PDB entry 5S5X | X-ray diffraction, 2.32 A resolution | chains C and D of the 6 polymer chains in the assembly

[Chain C]
Molecule: Tubulin alpha-1B chain
Organism: Bos taurus
Reference sequence: P81947 (TBA1B_BOVIN); residues 1-451 here = UniProt positions 1-451
Amino-acid sequence (451 residues; numbered 1 to 451; the number before each row is that of its first residue):
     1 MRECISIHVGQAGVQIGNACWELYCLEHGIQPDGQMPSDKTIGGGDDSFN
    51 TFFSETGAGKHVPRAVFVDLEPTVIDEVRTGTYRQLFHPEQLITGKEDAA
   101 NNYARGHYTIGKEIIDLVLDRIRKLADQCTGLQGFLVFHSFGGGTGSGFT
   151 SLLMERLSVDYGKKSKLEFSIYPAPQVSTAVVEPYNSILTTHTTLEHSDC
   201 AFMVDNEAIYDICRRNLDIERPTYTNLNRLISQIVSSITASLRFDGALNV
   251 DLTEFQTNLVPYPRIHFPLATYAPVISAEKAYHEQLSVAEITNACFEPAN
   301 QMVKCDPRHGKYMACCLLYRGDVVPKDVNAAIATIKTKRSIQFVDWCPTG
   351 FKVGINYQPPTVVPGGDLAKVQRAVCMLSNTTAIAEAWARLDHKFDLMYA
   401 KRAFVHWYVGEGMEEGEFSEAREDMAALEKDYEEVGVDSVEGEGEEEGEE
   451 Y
Disordered / not traced: 441-451
Ion coordination: Ca2+ site 1: D39, T41, G44, E55; Ca2+ site 2: E284 (shared with 1 residue of chain B)
Small-molecule neighbours:
  - GTP (guanosine-5'-triphosphate): G10, Q11, A12, Q15, I16, D69, D98, A99, A100, N101, S140, G142, G143, G144, T145, G146, I171, P173, V177, S178, T179, E183, N206, Y224, L227, N228, I231
  - S9S (N-[2-(4-fluorophenyl)ethyl]methanesulfonamide): F351, K352, V353

[Chain D]
Molecule: Tubulin beta-2B chain
Organism: Bos taurus
Reference sequence: Q6B856 (TBB2B_BOVIN); the author numbering skips numbers that UniProt does not, so the offset changes along the chain: 1-42 = UniProt 1-42; 45-360 = UniProt 43-358; 369-455 = UniProt 359-445
Amino-acid sequence (445 residues; row label = number of the first residue in the row; note: 10 numbers in that range are skipped by the numbering (no residue carries them; nothing is unmodelled there)):
     1 MREIVHIQAGQCGNQIGAKFWEVISDEHGIDPTGSYHGDSDL
    45 QLERINVYYNEATGNKYVPRAILVDLEPGTMDSVRSGPFGQIFRPDNFVF
    95 GQSGAGNNWAKGHYTEGAELVDSVLDVVRKESESCDCLQGFQLTHSLGGG
   145 TGSGMGTLLISKIREEYPDRIMNTFSVMPSPKVSDTVVEPYNATLSVHQL
   195 VENTDETYCIDNEALYDICFRTLKLTTPTYGDLNHLVSATMSGVTTCLRF
   245 PGQLNADLRKLAVNMVPFPRLHFFMPGFAPLTSRGSQQYRALTVPELTQQ
   295 MFDSKNMMAACDPRHGRYLTVAAIFRGRMSMKEVDEQMLNVQNKNSSYFV
   345 EWIPNNVKTAVCDIPP
   369 RGLKMSATFIGNSTAIQELFKRISEQFTAMFRRKAFLHWYTGEGMDEMEF
   419 TEAESNMNDLVSEYQQYQDATADEQGEFEEEEGEDEA
Disordered / not traced: 281-283, 442-455
Ion coordination: Mg2+: Q11 (together with GDP)
Small-molecule neighbours: GDP (guanosine-5'-diphosphate): G10, Q11, C12, Q15, I16, A99, N101, S140, G142, G143, G144, T145, G146, V171, P173, V177, S178, E183, N206, L209, Y224, L227, N228, V231
Curated features (UniProtKB/Swiss-Prot):
  - motif: M1 to I4 (MREI motif)
  - binding site (GTP): Q11, E71, S140, G144, T145, G146, N206, N228
  - binding site (Mg(2+)): E71
  - modified residue: S40 (Phosphoserine), T57 (Phosphothreonine), K60 (N6-acetyllysine), S174 (Phosphoserine), T287 (Phosphothreonine), T292 (Phosphothreonine), R320 (Omega-N-methylarginine), E448 (5-glutamyl polyglutamate)
  - cross-link (Glycyl lysine isopeptide (Lys-Gly)): K60 (interchain with G-Cter in ubiquitin), K326 (interchain with G-Cter in ubiquitin)

[How chain C and chain D interact]
Contacting residue pairs (54):
  Q11(C) - Q247(D)  hydrogen bond
  K96(C) - R2(D)
  K96(C) - D130(D)  salt bridge
  K96(C) - C131(D)
  E97(C) - R2(D)  salt bridge
  E97(C) - C131(D)
  E97(C) - R164(D)  salt bridge
  E97(C) - R253(D)  salt bridge
  D98(C) - K254(D)  salt bridge
  A100(C) - R253(D)
  A100(C) - K254(D)
  A100(C) - V257(D)
  N101(C) - K254(D)
  R105(C) - R253(D)
  P175(C) - N349(D)
  S178(C) - K352(D)  hydrogen bond
  T179(C) - Q247(D)
  T179(C) - L248(D)
  T179(C) - N258(D)  hydrogen bond (backbone-side chain)
  A180(C) - N258(D)
  V181(C) - N258(D)  hydrogen bond (backbone-side chain)
  V181(C) - I347(D)  hydrophobic
  V181(C) - P348(D)
  V181(C) - N349(D)
  E220(C) - K326(D)
  R221(C) - M325(D)
  R221(C) - D329(D)  salt bridge
  Y224(C) - Q247(D)  hydrogen bond
  K394(C) - N349(D)  hydrogen bond
  L397(C) - W346(D)
  L397(C) - P348(D)  hydrophobic
  L397(C) - A440(D)  hydrophobic
  M398(C) - W346(D)
  M398(C) - P348(D)
  K401(C) - F262(D)
  K401(C) - W346(D)
  K401(C) - A438(D)
  K401(C) - T439(D)  hydrogen bond (side chain-backbone)
  R402(C) - F262(D)
  A403(C) - P261(D)
  A403(C) - F262(D)  hydrophobic
  F404(C) - V257(D)
  F404(C) - N258(D)
  F404(C) - V260(D)
  F404(C) - P261(D)  hydrogen bond (backbone-backbone)
  F404(C) - T314(D)
  F404(C) - I347(D)  hydrophobic
  H406(C) - V260(D)  hydrogen bond (side chain-backbone)
  H406(C) - P261(D)
  H406(C) - F262(D)
  H406(C) - P263(D)
  W407(C) - A256(D)  hydrophobic
  W407(C) - V257(D)
  W407(C) - V260(D)  hydrogen bond (side chain-backbone)
Also at the interface, not in a pair above, chain C (26 interface residues in all): V182, Y210
Also at the interface, not in a pair above, chain D (31 interface residues in all): D251, M259, E345, N350

[Summary]
The interface between chain C and chain D involves 26 residues on one side and 31 on the other, with 10
hydrogen bonds and 6 salt bridges. Among the polar pairs are K96(C)-D130(D), E97(C)-R2(D) and E97(C)-R164(D).
Ligands of chain C: compound S9S and GTP.
Chain C is Tubulin alpha-1B chain and chain D is Tubulin beta-2B chain, both from Bos taurus; the structure,
Tubulin-Z45705015-complex, was determined by X-ray diffraction together with 5S4L, 5S4M, 5S4N, 5S4O, 5S4P,
5S4Q and 52 further entries from the same study.
